PDB entry 9E96 | electron microscopy, 4.05 A resolution (low resolution: residue-level contacts below are approximate; hydrogen-bond / salt-bridge calls are withheld) | chains G and L of the 16 polymer chains in the assembly

# Chain G
Name: Structural polyprotein
From: Western equine encephalitis virus
UniProt: Q1W679 (Q1W679_WEEV); residues 11-418 here correspond to UniProt positions 330-737 (UniProt number = residue number + 319)
Amino-acid sequence (408 residues; row label = number of the first residue in the row):
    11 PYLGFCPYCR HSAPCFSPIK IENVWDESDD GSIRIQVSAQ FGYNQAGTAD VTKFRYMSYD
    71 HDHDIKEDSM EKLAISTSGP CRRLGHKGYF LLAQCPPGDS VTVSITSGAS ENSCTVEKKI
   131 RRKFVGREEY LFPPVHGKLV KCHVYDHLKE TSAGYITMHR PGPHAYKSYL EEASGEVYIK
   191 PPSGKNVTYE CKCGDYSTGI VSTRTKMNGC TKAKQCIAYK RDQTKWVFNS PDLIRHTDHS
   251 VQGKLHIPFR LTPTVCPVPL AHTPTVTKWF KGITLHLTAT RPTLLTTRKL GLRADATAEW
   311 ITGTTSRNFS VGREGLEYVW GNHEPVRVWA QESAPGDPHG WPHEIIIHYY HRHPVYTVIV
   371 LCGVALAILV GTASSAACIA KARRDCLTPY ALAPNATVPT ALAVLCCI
Disulfides: Cys16-Cys124, Cys91-Cys105, Cys152-Cys266, Cys201-Cys226, Cys203-Cys220

# Chain L
Name: Protocadherin-10
From: Homo sapiens
UniProt: Q9P2E7 (PCD10_HUMAN); numbering as in UniProt (aligned over 19-122)
Amino-acid sequence (104 residues; numbered 19 to 122; the number before each row is that of its first residue):
    19 QLHYTVQEEQ EHGTFVGNIA EDLGLDITKL SARGFQTVPN SRTPYLDLNL ETGVLYVNEK
    79 IDREQICKQS PSCVLHLEVF LENPLELFQV EIEVLDINDN PPSF
Unresolved in the structure: 119-122
Disulfides: Cys85-Cys91

# Interface between chain G and chain L
Pairs across the interface - 19 pairs, chain G then chain L:
  Arg20(G) with Gln87(L)
  His21(G) with Val92(L); His94(L)
  Ala23(G) with Glu96(L)
  Pro24(G) with Gln107(L)
  Cys25(G) with Gln19(L)
  His71(G) with His21(L); Thr23(L)
  Ser117(G) with Pro89(L)
  Ala119(G) with Lys86(L); Gln87(L); Pro89(L)
  Ser120(G) with Gln87(L); Ser88(L); Pro89(L); Ser90(L)
  Glu121(G) with Gln87(L)
  Lys177(G) with His21(L)
  Lys224(G) with Glu39(L)
Other interface residues (no listed pair), chain G (13 interface residues in all): Tyr69
Other interface residues (no listed pair), chain L (15 interface residues in all): Tyr22, Glu111

# Overview
13 residues of chain G and 15 residues of chain L are in contact.
Here chain G is Structural polyprotein (Western equine encephalitis virus) and chain L is Protocadherin-10
(Homo sapiens). Entry 9E96 (WEEV CBA87 VLP in complex with human PCDH10-EC1) was determined by electron
microscopy (same publication as 9EAU).
